PDB entry 7VXK | electron microscopy, 3.70 A resolution | chains A and C of the 4 polymer chains in the assembly

[Chain A]
Name: Spike glycoprotein
Organism: Severe acute respiratory syndrome coronavirus 2
UniProtKB: P0DTC2 (SPIKE_SARS2); aligned to UniProt positions 1-1206 over residues 1-1206
Chain sequence (1258 residues; each row starts with the number of its first residue; note: 3 numbers in that range are skipped by the numbering (no residue carries them; nothing is unmodelled there)):
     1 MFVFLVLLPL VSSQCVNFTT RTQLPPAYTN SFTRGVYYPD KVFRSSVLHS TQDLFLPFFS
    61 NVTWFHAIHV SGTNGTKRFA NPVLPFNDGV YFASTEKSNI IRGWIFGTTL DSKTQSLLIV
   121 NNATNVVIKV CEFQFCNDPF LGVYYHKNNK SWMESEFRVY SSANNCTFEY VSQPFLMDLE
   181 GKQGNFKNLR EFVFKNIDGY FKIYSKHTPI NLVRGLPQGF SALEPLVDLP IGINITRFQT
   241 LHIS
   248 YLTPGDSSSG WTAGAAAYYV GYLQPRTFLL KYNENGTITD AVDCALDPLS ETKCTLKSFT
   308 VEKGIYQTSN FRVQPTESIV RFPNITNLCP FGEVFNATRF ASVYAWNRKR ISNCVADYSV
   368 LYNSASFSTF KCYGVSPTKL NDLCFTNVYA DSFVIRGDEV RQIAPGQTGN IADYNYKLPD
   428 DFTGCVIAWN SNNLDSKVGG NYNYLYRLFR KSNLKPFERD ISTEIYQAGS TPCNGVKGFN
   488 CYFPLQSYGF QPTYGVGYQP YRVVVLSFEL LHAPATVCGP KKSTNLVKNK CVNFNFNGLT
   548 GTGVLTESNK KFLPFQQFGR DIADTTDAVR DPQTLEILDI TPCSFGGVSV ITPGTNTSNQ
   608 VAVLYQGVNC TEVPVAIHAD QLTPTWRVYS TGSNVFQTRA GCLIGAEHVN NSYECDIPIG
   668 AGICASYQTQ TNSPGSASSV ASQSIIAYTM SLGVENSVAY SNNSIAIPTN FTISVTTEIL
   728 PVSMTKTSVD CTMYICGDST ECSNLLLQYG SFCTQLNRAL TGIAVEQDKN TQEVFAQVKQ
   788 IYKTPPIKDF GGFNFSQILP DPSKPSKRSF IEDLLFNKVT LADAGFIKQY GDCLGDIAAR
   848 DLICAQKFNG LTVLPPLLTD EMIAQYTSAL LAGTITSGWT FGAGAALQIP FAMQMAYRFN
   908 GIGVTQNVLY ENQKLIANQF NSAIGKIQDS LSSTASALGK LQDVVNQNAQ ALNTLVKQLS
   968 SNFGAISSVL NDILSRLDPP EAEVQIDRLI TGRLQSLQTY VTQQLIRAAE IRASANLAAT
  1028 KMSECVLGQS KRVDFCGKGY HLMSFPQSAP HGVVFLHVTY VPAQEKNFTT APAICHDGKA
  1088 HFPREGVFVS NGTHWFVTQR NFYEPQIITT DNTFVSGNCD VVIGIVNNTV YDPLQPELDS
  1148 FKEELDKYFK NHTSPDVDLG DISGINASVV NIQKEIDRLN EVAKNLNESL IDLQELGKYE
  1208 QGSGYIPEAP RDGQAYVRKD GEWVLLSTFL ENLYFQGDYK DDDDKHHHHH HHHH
Not modelled in the structure: 1-13, 70-76, 248-254, 621-640, 677-688, 828-847, 1162-1261
Construct notes: variant F18 (Leu in P0DTC2), A80 (Asp in P0DTC2), G215 (Asp in P0DTC2), I243 (Arg246 in P0DTC2), N417 (Lys in P0DTC2), K484 (Glu in P0DTC2), Y501 (Asn in P0DTC2), G614 (Asp in P0DTC2), G682 (Arg in P0DTC2), S683 (Arg in P0DTC2), S685 (Arg in P0DTC2), V701 (Ala in P0DTC2), P986 (Lys in P0DTC2), P987 (Val in P0DTC2); expression tag (1207-1261)
UniProt features mapped onto this chain:
  - region: N280 to C301 (Putative superantigen), R403 to D405 (Integrin-binding motif), N448 to F456 (Immunodominant HLA epitope recognized by the CD8+), P681, A684 (Putative superantigen), S816 to Y837 (Fusion peptide 1), K835 to F855 (Fusion peptide 2), D1163 to E1202 (Heptad repeat 2)
  - site: R815, S816 (Cleavage)
  - glycosylation: N17 (N-linked (GlcNAc...) (complex) asparagine), N61 (N-linked (GlcNAc...) (hybrid) asparagine), N74 (N-linked (GlcNAc...) (complex) asparagine), N122 (N-linked (GlcNAc...) (hybrid) asparagine), N149 (N-linked (GlcNAc...) (complex) asparagine), N165 (N-linked (GlcNAc...) (complex) asparagine), N234 (N-linked (GlcNAc...) (high mannose) asparagine), N282 (N-linked (GlcNAc...) (complex) asparagine), T323 (O-linked (GalNAc) threonine), S325 (O-linked (HexNAc...) serine), N331 (N-linked (GlcNAc...) (complex) asparagine), N343 (N-linked (GlcNAc...) (complex) asparagine), N603 (N-linked (GlcNAc...) (hybrid) asparagine), N616 (N-linked (GlcNAc...) (complex) asparagine), N657 (N-linked (GlcNAc...) (complex) asparagine), T676 (O-linked (GlcNAc...) threonine), T678 (O-linked (GlcNAc...) threonine), N709 (N-linked (GlcNAc...) (high mannose) asparagine), N717 (N-linked (GlcNAc...) (hybrid) asparagine), N801 (N-linked (GlcNAc...) (hybrid) asparagine) and 6 more in UniProt
Disulfides: C131-C166, C291-C301, C336-C361, C379-C432, C391-C525, C480-C488, C538-C590, C617-C649, C662-C671, C738-C760, C743-C749, C1032-C1043, C1082-C1126

[Chain C]
Name: Angiotensin-converting enzyme 2
Organism: Homo sapiens
Notes: EC 3.4.17.23, 3.4.17.-
UniProtKB: Q9BYF1 (ACE2_HUMAN); residues 17-615 here = UniProt positions 17-615
Chain sequence (625 residues; each row starts with the number of its first residue; numbering starts at 0):
     0 MHSSALLCCL VLLTGVRAQS TIEEQAKTFL DKFNHEAEDL FYQSSLASWN YNTNITEENV
    60 QNMNNAGDKW SAFLKEQSTL AQMYPLQEIQ NLTVKLQLQA LQQNGSSVLS EDKSKRLNTI
   120 LNTMSTIYST GKVCNPDNPQ ECLLLEPGLN EIMANSLDYN ERLWAWESWR SEVGKQLRPL
   180 YEEYVVLKNE MARANHYEDY GDYWRGDYEV NGVDGYDYSR GQLIEDVEHT FEEIKPLYEH
   240 LHAYVRAKLM NAYPSYISPI GCLPAHLLGD MWGRFWTNLY SLTVPFGQKP NIDVTDAMVD
   300 QAWDAQRIFK EAEKFFVSVG LPNMTQGFWE NSMLTDPGNV QKAVCHPTAW DLGKGDFRIL
   360 MCTKVTMDDF LTAHHEMGHI QYDMAYAAQP FLLRNGANEG FHEAVGEIMS LSAATPKHLK
   420 SIGLLSPDFQ EDNETEINFL LKQALTIVGT LPFTYMLEKW RWMVFKGEIP KDQWMKKWWE
   480 MKREIVGVVE PVPHDETYCD PASLFHVSND YSFIRYYTRT LYQFQFQEAL CQAAKHEGPL
   540 HKCDISNSTE AGQKLFNMLR LGKSEPWTLA LENVVGAKNM NVRPLLNYFE PLFTWLKDQN
   600 KNSFVGWSTD WSPYADHHHH HHHHH
Not modelled in the structure: 0-18, 616-624
Construct notes: initiating methionine (0); expression tag (1-16, 616-624)
UniProt features mapped onto this chain:
  - region (Interaction with SARS-CoV spike glycoprotein): D30 to Y41, M82 to P84, K353 to R357
  - active site: E375 (Proton acceptor), H505 (Proton donor)
  - binding site (chloride): R169, W477, K481
  - binding site (substrate): R273, H345, P346, Y515
  - binding site (Zn(2+)): H374, H378, E402
  - glycosylation (N-linked (GlcNAc...) asparagine): N53, N90, N103, N322, N432, N546
Disulfides: C133-C141, C344-C361, C530-C542

[Interface between chain A and chain C]
Contacting residue pairs (35; chain A residue first):
  R403(A) - H34(C)  hydrogen bond
  Y449(A) - Q42(C)
  Y453(A) - H34(C)  hydrogen bond
  L455(A) - K31(C)
  F456(A) - T27(C)
  F456(A) - D30(C)
  F456(A) - K31(C)
  A475(A) - T27(C)
  G476(A) - Q24(C)
  F486(A) - L79(C)  hydrophobic
  F486(A) - M82(C)  hydrophobic
  F486(A) - Y83(C)
  N487(A) - Q24(C)
  N487(A) - Y83(C)  hydrogen bond
  Y489(A) - T27(C)
  Y489(A) - F28(C)
  Y489(A) - K31(C)
  Y489(A) - Y83(C)
  F490(A) - K31(C)
  Q493(A) - K31(C)
  Q493(A) - H34(C)
  S494(A) - H34(C)  hydrogen bond (backbone-side chain)
  Q498(A) - Y41(C)
  Q498(A) - L45(C)
  T500(A) - Y41(C)  hydrogen bond
  T500(A) - D355(C)
  T500(A) - R357(C)
  Y501(A) - Y41(C)
  Y501(A) - K353(C)
  G502(A) - K353(C)  hydrogen bond (backbone-backbone)
  G502(A) - G354(C)
  Y505(A) - K353(C)
  Y505(A) - G354(C)
  Y505(A) - A386(C)
  Y505(A) - R393(C)
Interface residues without a listed pair, chain A (21 interface residues in all): Y473, S477, G496
Interface residues without a listed pair, chain C (22 interface residues in all): E35, D38, N330, G352

[In short]
21 residues of chain A and 22 residues of chain C are in contact; the contacts include 6 hydrogen bonds. Among
the polar pairs are R403(A)-H34(C), Y453(A)-H34(C) and N487(A)-Y83(C).
Chain A is Spike glycoprotein (Severe acute respiratory syndrome coronavirus 2) and chain C is
Angiotensin-converting enzyme 2 (Homo sapiens); the structure, SARS-CoV-2 spike protein in complex with ACE2,
Beta variant, C2A state, was determined by electron microscopy together with 7VX4, 7VX5, 7VX9, 7VXA, 7VXB,
7VXC and 3 further entries from the same study.
